PDB entry 6XUP | X-ray diffraction, 1.90 A resolution | chains A and B of the 6 polymer chains in the assembly

== Chain A (and B) ==
Name: Piwi protein
Organism: Archaeoglobus fulgidus
Notes: fragment: Arhaeoglobus fulgidus Argonaute protein; chain B of this document is another copy of the same molecule, construct and numbering; everything in this record applies to it too
UniProt: A0A101DYI0 (A0A101DYI0_ARCFL); residue numbers follow UniProt; this construct covers 1-427
Amino-acid sequence (441 residues; row label = number of the first residue in the row; numbers below 1 keep their minus sign (Met-13 is residue -13)):
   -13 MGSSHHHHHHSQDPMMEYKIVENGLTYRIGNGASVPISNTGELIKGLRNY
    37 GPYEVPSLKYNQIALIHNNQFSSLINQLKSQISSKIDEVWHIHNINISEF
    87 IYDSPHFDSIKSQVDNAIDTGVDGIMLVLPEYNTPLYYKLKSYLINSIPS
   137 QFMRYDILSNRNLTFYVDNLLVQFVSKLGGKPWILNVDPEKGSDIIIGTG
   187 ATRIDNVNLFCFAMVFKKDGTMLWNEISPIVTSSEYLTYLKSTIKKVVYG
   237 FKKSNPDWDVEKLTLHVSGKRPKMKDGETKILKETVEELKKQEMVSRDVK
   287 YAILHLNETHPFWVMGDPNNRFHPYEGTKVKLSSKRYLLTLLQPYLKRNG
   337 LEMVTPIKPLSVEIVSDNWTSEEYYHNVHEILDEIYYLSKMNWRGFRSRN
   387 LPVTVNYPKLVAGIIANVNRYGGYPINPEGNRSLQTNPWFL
Not modelled in the structure: -13 to 9, 302-309, 331-338 (chain B: -13 to 9, 302-309, 330-338)
Differences from the reference sequence: initiating methionine (-13); expression tag (-12 to 0)

== How chain A and chain B interact ==
Residue-residue contacts (29):
  Phe298(A) - Val316(B)  hydrophobic
  Phe298(A) - Lys317(B)
  Phe298(A) - Leu318(B)  hydrophobic
  Trp299(A) - Val316(B)
  Trp299(A) - Lys317(B)  hydrogen bond (backbone-backbone)
  Trp299(A) - Leu318(B)
  Val300(A) - Lys315(B)
  Met301(A) - Lys315(B)  hydrogen bond (backbone-backbone)
  Met301(A) - Lys317(B)
  Met301(A) - Tyr323(B)  hydrophobic
  Met301(A) - His365(B)
  Met301(A) - Leu368(B)  hydrophobic
  Tyr311(A) - Tyr311(B)  hydrophobic
  Tyr311(A) - Thr314(B)  hydrogen bond
  Thr314(A) - Tyr311(B)
  Lys315(A) - Val300(B)
  Lys315(A) - Met301(B)  hydrogen bond (backbone-backbone)
  Val316(A) - Phe298(B)  hydrophobic
  Val316(A) - Trp299(B)
  Lys317(A) - Phe298(B)
  Lys317(A) - Trp299(B)  hydrogen bond (backbone-backbone)
  Lys317(A) - Met301(B)
  Leu318(A) - His296(B)
  Leu318(A) - Phe298(B)  hydrophobic
  Leu318(A) - Trp299(B)
  Tyr323(A) - Met301(B)  hydrophobic
  Met339(A) - Tyr361(B)
  Val364(A) - Met301(B)  hydrophobic
  His365(A) - Met301(B)
Also at the interface, not in a pair above, chain A (19 interface residues in all): His296, Pro297, Pro310, Arg322, Leu368
Also at the interface, not in a pair above, chain B (17 interface residues in all): Pro297, Pro310

== Summary ==
19 residues of chain A face 17 of chain B across their interface; the contacts include 5 hydrogen bonds. Polar
contacts include Tyr311(A)-Thr314(B), Trp299(A)-Lys317(B) and Met301(A)-Lys315(B).
Chain A and chain B are both Piwi protein (Archaeoglobus fulgidus); the structure, Archaeoglobus fulgidus
Argonaute protein with DNA oligoduplex 5'-pATCGTGGCCACGAT, was determined by X-ray diffraction.
